Entry 6AT4 (X-ray diffraction, 1.33 A resolution); this record covers chain A.

== Chain A ==
Molecule: Phosphoenolpyruvate carboxykinase (ATP)
From: Escherichia coli K-12
Notes: EC 4.1.1.49
UniProtKB: P22259 (PCKA_ECOLI); residues 1-540 here = UniProt positions 1-540
Chain sequence (546 residues; each row starts with the number of its first residue):
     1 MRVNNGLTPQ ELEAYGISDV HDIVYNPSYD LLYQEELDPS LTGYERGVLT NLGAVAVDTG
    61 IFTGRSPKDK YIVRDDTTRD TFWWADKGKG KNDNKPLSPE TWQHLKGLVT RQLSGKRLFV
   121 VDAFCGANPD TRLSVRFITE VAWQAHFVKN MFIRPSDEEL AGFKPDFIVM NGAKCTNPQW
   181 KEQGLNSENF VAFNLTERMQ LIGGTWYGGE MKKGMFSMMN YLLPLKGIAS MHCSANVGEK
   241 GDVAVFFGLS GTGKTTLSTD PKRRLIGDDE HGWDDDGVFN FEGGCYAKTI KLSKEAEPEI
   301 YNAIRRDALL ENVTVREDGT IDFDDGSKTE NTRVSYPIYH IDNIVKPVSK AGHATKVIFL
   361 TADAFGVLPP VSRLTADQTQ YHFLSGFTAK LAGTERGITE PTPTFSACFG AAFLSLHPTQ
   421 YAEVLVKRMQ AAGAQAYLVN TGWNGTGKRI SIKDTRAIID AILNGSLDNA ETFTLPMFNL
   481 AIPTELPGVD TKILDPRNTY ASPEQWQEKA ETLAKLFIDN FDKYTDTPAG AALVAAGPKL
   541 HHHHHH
Not modelled in the structure: 1-5, 541-546
Sequence notes: expression tag (541-546)
Residues lining bound ligands:
  - thiosulfate (THJ), molecule 1: R65, Y207, G209, K212, K213, S250, Y286, R333, F413
  - thiosulfate (THJ), molecule 2: L249, S250, G251, T252, G253, K254, T255, T256, K288
Swiss-Prot annotation at these positions:
  - binding site (substrate): R65, Y207, K213, R333
  - binding site (Ca(2+)): K149, N150, F152, G283
  - binding site (ATP): K213, H232, G248 to T256, E297, R333, R449, I450, T455
  - binding site (Mn(2+)): K213, H232, D269
  - modified residue (N6-acetyllysine): K87, K523
  - mutagenesis: R65 (R65Q: Slightly lower catalytic efficiency compared to wild-type and the affinity binding for OAA is 330-fold higher than for wild-type), D268 (D268N: In PCK51; altered-activity mutant that catalyzes the conversion from oxaloacetate to pyruvate (OAA decarboxylase activity)), G284 (G284S: In PCK53; shows reduced-activity)

== Overview ==
Ligands of chain A: thiosulfate. From UniProt: 4 substrate-binding residues, 4 Ca2+-binding residues, 16
ATP-binding residues and 3 Mn2+-binding residues.
Chain A is Phosphoenolpyruvate carboxykinase (ATP) (Escherichia coli K-12); the structure, E. coli
phosphoenolpyruvate carboxykinase bound to thiosulfate, was determined by X-ray diffraction together with
6ASI, 6ASM, 6ASN, 6AT2 and 6AT3 from the same study.
